6SV3 - chain A; structure by X-ray diffraction, 1.64 A resolution.

# Chain A
Name: Ferrochelatase
From: Listeria monocytogenes
Notes: EC 4.99.1.1
UniProt: A0A3T2BSC5 (A0A3T2BSC5_LISMN); residue numbers follow UniProt; this construct covers 1-309
Sequence (311 residues; row label = number of the first residue in the row):
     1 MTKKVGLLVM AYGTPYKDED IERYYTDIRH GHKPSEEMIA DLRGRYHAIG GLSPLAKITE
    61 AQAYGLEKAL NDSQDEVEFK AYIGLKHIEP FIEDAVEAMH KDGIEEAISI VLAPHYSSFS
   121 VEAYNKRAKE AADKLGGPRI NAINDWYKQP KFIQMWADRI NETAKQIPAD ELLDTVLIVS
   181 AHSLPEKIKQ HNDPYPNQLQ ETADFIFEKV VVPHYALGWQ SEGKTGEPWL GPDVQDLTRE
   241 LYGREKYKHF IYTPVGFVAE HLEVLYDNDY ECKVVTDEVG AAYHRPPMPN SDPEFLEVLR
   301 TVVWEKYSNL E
Disordered / not traced: 1-2
Sequence notes: expression tag (310-311)
Ion coordination: fe-coproporphyrin iii Fe near Y12 (its only coordinating residue here)
Small-molecule neighbours: fe-coproporphyrin iii (FEC; 1,3,5,8-tetramethyl-porphine-2,4,6,7-tetrapropionic acid ferrous complex): Y12, G13, T14, P15, Y24, Y25, I28, R29, H30, L42, R45, Y46, S53, L55, L112, A113, F119, S120, Y124, H182, L184, E222, G223, K224, T225, W229, F257, H261, L262, E263
Reported in the primary citation:
  - binding site for fe-coproporphyrin iii: R29, R45, Y46, S53, Y124, H182
  - conformationally variable residues (side-chain flip): R29, M38, R45, S53, K224
  - contacts within the chain: D41-R45 (hydrogen bond), H182-E263 (hydrogen bond)
  - fe-coproporphyrin iii coordination: Y12, H182
  - catalytic residues: H182, E263 (citing earlier work)

# In short
Ligands of chain A: fe-coproporphyrin iii. The paper reports catalytic residues H182 and E263; a binding site
for fe-coproporphyrin iii at R29, R45 and Y46 among others.
Chain A is Ferrochelatase (Listeria monocytogenes); the structure, Structure of coproheme-LmCpfC, was
determined by X-ray diffraction (same publication as 6RWV).
